Entry 1HGJ (X-ray diffraction, 2.70 A resolution); this record covers chains B and E of the 6 polymer chains in the assembly.

# Chain B
Molecule: Hemagglutinin, chain HA1
Source organism: Influenza A virus
UniProt: P03437 (HEMA_IAAIC); residues 1-175 here correspond to UniProt positions 346-520 (UniProt number = residue number + 345)
Sequence (175 residues; numbered 1 to 175; the number before each row is that of its first residue):
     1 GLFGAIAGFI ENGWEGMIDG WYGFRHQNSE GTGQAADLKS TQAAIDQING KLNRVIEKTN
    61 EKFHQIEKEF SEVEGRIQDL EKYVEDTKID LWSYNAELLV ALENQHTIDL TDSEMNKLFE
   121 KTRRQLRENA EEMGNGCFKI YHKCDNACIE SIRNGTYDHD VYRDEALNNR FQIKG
Disulfides: Cys144-Cys148
Glycans and other covalent adducts: N-acetylglucosamine (NAG) linked to Asn154
Curated features (UniProtKB/Swiss-Prot):
  - glycosylation: Asn154 (N-linked (GlcNAc...) asparagine)

# Chain E
Molecule: Hemagglutinin, chain HA1
Source organism: Influenza A virus
UniProt: P03437 (HEMA_IAAIC); residues 1-328 here correspond to UniProt positions 17-344 (UniProt number = residue number + 16)
Sequence (328 residues; numbered 1 to 328; the number before each row is that of its first residue):
     1 QDLPGNDNST ATLCLGHHAV PNGTLVKTIT DDQIEVTNAT ELVQSSSTGK ICNNPHRILD
    61 GIDCTLIDAL LGDPHCDVFQ NETWDLFVER SKAFSNCYPY DVPDYASLRS LVASSGTLEF
   121 ITEGFTWTGV TQNGGSNACK RGPGSGFFSR LNWLTKSGST YPVLNVTMPN NDNFDKLYIW
   181 GIHHPSTNQE QTSLYVQASG RVTVSTRRSQ QTIIPNIGSR PWVRGLSSRI SIYWTIVKPG
   241 DVLVINSNGN LIAPRGYFKM RTGKSSIMRS DAPIDTCISE CITPNGSIPN DKPFQNVNKI
   301 TYGACPKYVK QNTLKLATGM RNVPEKQT
Disulfides: Cys52-Cys277, Cys64-Cys76, Cys97-Cys139, Cys281-Cys305
Glycans and other covalent adducts: N-acetylglucosamine (NAG) linked to Asn38, Asn81, Asn285; glycan linked to Asn165
Ligand contacts: AMN (methyl 5-acetamido-9-amino-3,5,9-trideoxy-D-glycero-alpha-D-galacto-non-2-ulopyranosidonic acid): Tyr98, Gly134, Gly135, Ser136, Asn137, Trp153, Thr155, His183, Glu190, Leu194, Leu226, Ser228
Curated features (UniProtKB/Swiss-Prot):
  - glycosylation (N-linked (GlcNAc...) asparagine): Asn8, Asn22, Asn38, Asn81, Asn165, Asn285

# Interface between chain B and chain E
Pairs across the interface (11; chain B residue first):
  Gln47(B) - Thr30(E)
  Gly50(B) - Thr30(E)
  Lys51(B) - Ile29(E)
  Lys51(B) - Thr30(E)
  Arg54(B) - Lys27(E)
  Arg54(B) - Thr28(E)  hydrogen bond (side chain-backbone)
  Arg54(B) - Asp31(E)
  Arg54(B) - Asp32(E)
  Lys62(B) - Lys310(E)
  Glu103(B) - Ile29(E)
  His106(B) - Thr30(E)
Other interface residues (no listed pair), chain B (9 interface residues in all): Glu57, Leu110

# In short
9 residues of chain B and 7 residues of chain E are in contact; the contacts include 1 hydrogen bond. The
hydrogen-bonded pair is Arg54(B)-Thr28(E). Chain E binds compound AMN. Covalently linked N-acetylglucosamine:
at Asn154(B). Covalently linked N-acetylglucosamine: at Asn38(E), Asn81(E) and Asn285(E).
Chain B is Hemagglutinin, chain HA1 and chain E is Hemagglutinin, chain HA1, both from Influenza A virus; the
structure, Binding of influenza virus hemagglutinin to analogs of its cell-surface receptor, sialic acid:
analysis by proton ..., was determined by X-ray diffraction together with 1HGD, 1HGE, 1HGF, 1HGG, 1HGH and
1HGI from the same study.
